8HQF - chains A and B; structure by X-ray diffraction, 1.51 A resolution.

# Chain A (and B)
Molecule: Non-structural protein 7
Organism: Severe acute respiratory syndrome coronavirus 2
Notes: chain B of this document is another copy of the same molecule, construct and numbering; everything in this record applies to it too
UniProt: P0DTD1 (R1AB_SARS2); residues 3-301 here correspond to UniProt positions 3266-3564 (UniProt number = residue number + 3263)
Amino-acid sequence (299 residues; row label = number of the first residue in the row):
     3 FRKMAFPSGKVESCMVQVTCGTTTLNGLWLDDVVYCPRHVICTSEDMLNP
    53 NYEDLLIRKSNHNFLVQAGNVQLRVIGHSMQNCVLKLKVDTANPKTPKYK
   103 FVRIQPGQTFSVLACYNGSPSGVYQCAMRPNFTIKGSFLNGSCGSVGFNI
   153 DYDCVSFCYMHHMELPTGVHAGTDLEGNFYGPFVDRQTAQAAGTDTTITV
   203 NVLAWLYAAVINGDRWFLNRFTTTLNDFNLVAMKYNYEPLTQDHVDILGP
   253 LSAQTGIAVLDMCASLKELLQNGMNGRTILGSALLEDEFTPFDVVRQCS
Not modelled in the structure: 301 (chain B: fully traced)
Differences from the reference sequence: engineered mutation S15 (Gly3278 in P0DTD1)
Residues lining bound ligands: YH-53 (HUR; N-[(2S)-1-[[(2S)-1-(1,3-benzothiazol-2-yl)-1-oxidanylidene-3-[(3S)-2-oxidanylidenepyrrolidin-3-yl]propan-2-yl]amino]-4-methyl-1-oxidanylidene-pentan-2-yl]-4-methoxy-1H-indole-2-carboxamide): T25, L27, H41, M49, F140, L141, N142, G143, S144, C145, H163, H164, M165, E166, L167, P168, H172, D187, R188, Q189, T190, A191
UniProt features mapped onto this chain:
  - active site: H41 (For 3CL-PRO activity), C145 (Nucleophile)
  - cross-link (Glycyl lysine isopeptide (Lys-Gly)): K5 (interchain with G-Cter in ubiquitin), K90 (interchain with G-Cter in ubiquitin)
From the paper describing this entry:
  - catalytic residues: H41, C145 (citing earlier work)
  - binding site for YH-53: H41, F140, N142, C145, H163, H164, M165, E166, Q189, T190

# Chain A / chain B interface
Contacting residue pairs (45; chain A residue first):
  R4(A) - K5(B)
  R4(A) - Y126(B)
  R4(A) - Q127(B)  hydrogen bond (side chain-backbone)
  R4(A) - C128(B)
  R4(A) - K137(B)  hydrogen bond (side chain-backbone)
  R4(A) - S139(B)
  K5(A) - Y126(B)
  M6(A) - G124(B)
  M6(A) - V125(B)
  M6(A) - Y126(B)  hydrophobic
  M6(A) - S139(B)
  A7(A) - G124(B)
  A7(A) - V125(B)  hydrogen bond (backbone-backbone)
  F8(A) - V125(B)
  P9(A) - S10(B)
  P9(A) - E14(B)
  P9(A) - P122(B)
  P9(A) - S123(B)
  P9(A) - G124(B)
  S10(A) - P9(B)
  S10(A) - S10(B)  hydrogen bond (backbone-side chain)
  S10(A) - E14(B)  hydrogen bond (backbone-side chain)
  G11(A) - G11(B)
  G11(A) - E14(B)  hydrogen bond (backbone-side chain)
  E14(A) - P9(B)
  E14(A) - S10(B)  hydrogen bond (side chain-backbone)
  E14(A) - G11(B)  hydrogen bond (side chain-backbone)
  P122(A) - P9(B)
  S123(A) - P9(B)
  G124(A) - M6(B)
  G124(A) - A7(B)
  G124(A) - P9(B)
  V125(A) - M6(B)
  V125(A) - A7(B)  hydrogen bond (backbone-backbone)
  V125(A) - F8(B)
  V125(A) - V125(B)  hydrophobic
  Y126(A) - K5(B)
  Y126(A) - M6(B)  hydrophobic
  S139(A) - M6(B)
  S139(A) - Q299(B)  hydrogen bond
  L141(A) - Q299(B)
  L141(A) - C300(B)
  L141(A) - S301(B)
  R298(A) - S123(B)  hydrogen bond (side chain-backbone)
  Q299(A) - S139(B)
Other interface residues (no listed pair), chain A (20 interface residues in all): L115, G138
Other interface residues (no listed pair), chain B (25 interface residues in all): F3, R4, L115, G138, L141

# Overview
Chain A and chain B form an interface of 20 and 25 residues respectively, with 11 hydrogen bonds. Polar
contacts include R4(A)-Q127(B), R4(A)-K137(B) and S10(A)-S10(B). Bound to chain A: YH-53. From the paper:
catalytic residues H41(A) and C145(A); a binding site for YH-53 at H41(A), F140(A) and N142(A) among others.
Both chains are Non-structural protein 7 (Severe acute respiratory syndrome coronavirus 2). Entry 8HQF
(Crystal structure of SARS-Cov-2 main protease G15S mutant in complex with inhibitor YH-53) was determined by
X-ray diffraction (same publication as 8HQG, 8HQH, 8HQI and 8HQJ).
